PDB entry 7BST | electron microscopy, 4.37 A resolution (low resolution: residue-level contacts below are approximate; hydrogen-bond / salt-bridge calls are withheld) | chains G and A of the 7 polymer chains in the assembly

Chain G:
Molecule: Overcome classical restriction gp0.3
From: Escherichia phage T7
UniProtKB: P03775 (OCR_BPT7); residues 0-116 here correspond to UniProt positions 1-117 (UniProt number = residue number + 1)
Amino-acid sequence (117 residues; numbered 0 to 116; the number before each row is that of its first residue; numbering starts at 0):
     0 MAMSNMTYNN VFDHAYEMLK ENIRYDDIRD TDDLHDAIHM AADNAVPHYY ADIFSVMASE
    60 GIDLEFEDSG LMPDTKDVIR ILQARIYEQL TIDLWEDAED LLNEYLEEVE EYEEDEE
Disordered / not traced: 0-4, 111-116

Chain A:
Molecule: Type-1 restriction enzyme EcoR124II specificity protein
From: Escherichia coli
UniProtKB: P10485 (T1S1_ECOLX); numbering as in UniProt (aligned over 1-404)
Amino-acid sequence (404 residues; each row starts with the number of its first residue):
     1 MSEMSYLEKL LDGVEVEWLP LGEITKYEQP TKYLVKAKDY HDTYTIPVLT AGKTFILGYT
    61 NETHGIYQAS KAPVIIFDDF TTANKWVDFD FKAKSSAMKM VTSCDDNKTL LKYVYYWLNT
   121 LPSEFAEGDH KRQWISNYSQ KKIPIPCPDN PEKSLAIQSE IVRILDKFTA LTAELTAELN
   181 MRKKQYNYYR DQLLSFKEGE VEWKTLGEIG KWYGGGTPSK NKIEFWENGS IPWISPKDMG
   241 RTLVDSSEDY ITEEAVLHSS TKLIPANSIA IVVRSSILDK VLPSALIKVP ATLNQDMKAV
   301 IPHENILVKY IYHMIGSRGS DILRAAKKTG GSVASIDSKK LFSFKIPVPN INEQQRIVEI
   361 LDKFDTLTNS ITEGLPREIE LRQKQYEYYR DLLFSFPKPE TVSN
Disordered / not traced: 1-12, 397-404
Curated features (UniProtKB/Swiss-Prot):
  - mutagenesis: L179 (L179LTAEL: Alters sequence specificity from 5'-GAAN(6)RTCG-3' to 5'-GAAN(7)RTCG-3')

Interface between chain G and chain A:
Pairs across the interface (20; chain G residue first):
  H34(G) with Q295(A)
  H38(G) with R274(A)
  D42(G) with S332(A); V333(A); A334(A)
  E66(G) with K220(A); W226(A); K237(A)
  D67(G) with S235(A); P236(A); K237(A); N294(A)
  S68(G) with K237(A)
  G69(G) with P236(A); K237(A)
  R79(G) with D279(A)
  Q82(G) with V333(A)
  Y86(G) with R274(A)
  W94(G) with T217(A)
  E95(G) with N221(A)
Interface residues without a listed pair, chain G (14 interface residues in all): D31, L70
Interface residues without a listed pair, chain A (16 interface residues in all): S275, D296

Overview:
14 residues of chain G and 16 residues of chain A are in contact. Curated annotation (UniProt) lists one
mutagenesis site on chain A.
Here chain G is Overcome classical restriction gp0.3 (Escherichia phage T7) and chain A is Type-1 restriction
enzyme EcoR124II specificity protein (Escherichia coli). Entry 7BST (EcoR124I-Ocr in the Intermediate State)
was determined by electron microscopy, deposited together with 7BTO, 7BTP, 7BTQ and 7BTR.
